PDB entry 6T8A | X-ray diffraction, 1.62 A resolution | chains L and H of the 3 polymer chains in the assembly

== Chain L ==
Molecule: Prothrombin
Organism: Homo sapiens
Notes: EC 3.4.21.5
UniProtKB: P00734 (THRB_HUMAN); the construct lacks a stretch of the UniProt sequence, so the offset changes along the chain: -4 to 0 = UniProt 328-332; 1-14 = UniProt 336-349; 15-17 = UniProt 361-363
Sequence (36 residues; row label = number of the first residue in the row; a row labelled like 14A-14K holds insertion residues (14A, then the next letters in order); numbers below 1 keep their minus sign (Thr-4 is residue -4)):
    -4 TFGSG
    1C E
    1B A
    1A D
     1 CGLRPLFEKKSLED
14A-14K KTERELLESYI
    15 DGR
Unresolved in the structure: -4 to 0, 15-17
Curated features (UniProtKB/Swiss-Prot):
  - site: Arg17 (Cleavage)

== Chain H ==
Molecule: Prothrombin
Organism: Homo sapiens
Notes: EC 3.4.21.5
UniProtKB: P00734 (THRB_HUMAN); the construct lacks a stretch of the UniProt sequence and is renumbered around it, so the offset changes along the chain: 16-36 = UniProt 364-384; 37-60 = UniProt 386-409; 61-77 = UniProt 419-435; 78-97 = UniProt 437-456; 7 more segments
Sequence (259 residues; each row starts with the number of its first residue; note: 3 numbers in that range are skipped by the numbering (no residue carries them; nothing is unmodelled there); a row labelled like 60A-60I holds insertion residues (60A, then the next letters in order)):
    16 IVEGSDAEIGMSPWQVMLFRK
   36A S
    37 PQELLCGASLISDRWVLTAAHCLL
60A-60I YPPWDKNFT
    61 ENDLLVRIGKHSRTRYE
   77A R
    78 NIEKISMLEKIYIHPRYNWR
   97A E
    98 NLDRDIALMKLKKPVAFSDYIHPVCLPDRETA
129A-129C ASL
   130 LQAGYKGRVTGWGNLKET
147A-147G WTANVGK
   150 GQPSVLQVVNLPIVERPVCKDSTRIRITDNMFCAG
  184A Y
   185 KP
186A-186D DEGK
   187 RGDACEGDSGGPFVMKSP
204A-204B FN
   205 NRWYQMGIVSWGE
   219 GCD
  221A R
   222 DGKYGFYTHVFRLKKWIQKVIDQFGE
Unresolved in the structure: 147A-147G, 246-247
Cystine bridges: Cys42-Cys58, Cys168-Cys182, Cys191-Cys220
Covalently attached groups: N-acetylglucosamine (NAG) linked to Asn60G; diphenyl (MUZ) linked to Ser195
Metal / ion sites: Na+ site 1: Lys169, Thr172, Phe204A; Na+ site 2: Arg221A, Lys224
Ligand contacts: diphenyl (MUZ; [(R)-(4-carbamimidoylphenyl)-[[(2S)-1-[(2R)-3-cyclohexyl-2-[(phenylmethyl)sulfonylamino]propanoyl]pyrrolidin-2-yl]carbonylamino]methyl]-phenoxy-phosphinous acid): Leu41, Cys42, His57, Tyr60A, Trp60D, Glu97A, Asn98, Leu99, Ile174, Asp189, Ala190, Cys191, Glu192, Gly193, Asp194, Val213, Ser214, Trp215, Gly216, Glu217, Gly219, Cys220, Gly226
Curated features (UniProtKB/Swiss-Prot):
  - region: Ala183 to Val200 (High affinity receptor-binding region which is also known as the TP508 peptide)
  - active site (Charge relay system): His57, Asp102, Ser195
  - glycosylation: Asn60G (N-linked (GlcNAc...) (complex) asparagine)

== Chain L / chain H interface ==
Cross-chain cystine bridges: Cys1(L)-Cys122(H)
Contacting residue pairs (59; chain L residue first):
  Cys1(L) - Pro120(H)
  Cys1(L) - Val121(H)
  Cys1(L) - Cys122(H)  disulfide
  Cys1(L) - Arg206(H)  hydrogen bond (backbone-side chain)
  Asp1A(L) - His119(H)  hydrogen bond (backbone-side chain)
  Asp1A(L) - Arg206(H)
  Ala1B(L) - Arg206(H)  hydrogen bond (backbone-side chain)
  Gly2(L) - Trp29(H)
  Gly2(L) - Pro120(H)  hydrogen bond (backbone-backbone)
  Gly2(L) - Cys122(H)
  Gly2(L) - Arg206(H)
  Gly2(L) - Trp207(H)  hydrogen bond (backbone-backbone)
  Leu3(L) - His119(H)  hydrogen bond (backbone-side chain)
  Leu3(L) - Asn205(H)
  Leu3(L) - Arg206(H)
  Arg4(L) - Gly25(H)
  Arg4(L) - Met26(H)  hydrogen bond (side chain-backbone)
  Arg4(L) - Pro28(H)
  Arg4(L) - Trp29(H)
  Arg4(L) - Arg137(H)
  Arg4(L) - Trp207(H)
  Pro5(L) - Ser115(H)
  Pro5(L) - Asp116(H)
  Pro5(L) - His119(H)
  Leu6(L) - Ile24(H)
  Leu6(L) - Asp116(H)
  Phe7(L) - Glu23(H)
  Phe7(L) - Ile24(H)
  Phe7(L) - Gly25(H)
  Phe7(L) - Met26(H)  hydrophobic
  Glu8(L) - Lys202(H)  salt bridge
  Glu8(L) - Asn205(H)
  Glu8(L) - Trp207(H)  hydrogen bond
  Asp14(L) - Glu23(H)
  Asp14(L) - Met26(H)
  Asp14(L) - Arg137(H)  salt bridge
  Asp14(L) - Trp207(H)
  Lys14A(L) - Glu23(H)  hydrogen bond (backbone-side chain)
  Thr14B(L) - Arg137(H)  hydrogen bond
  Thr14B(L) - Asn159(H)  hydrogen bond
  Glu14C(L) - Arg137(H)
  Glu14C(L) - Lys202(H)  salt bridge
  Glu14E(L) - Lys135(H)  salt bridge
  Glu14E(L) - Asn159(H)  hydrogen bond
  Glu14E(L) - Tyr184A(H)  hydrogen bond
  Leu14F(L) - Lys135(H)
  Leu14F(L) - Gly136(H)
  Leu14F(L) - Asn159(H)
  Leu14F(L) - Trp207(H)  hydrophobic
  Leu14G(L) - Pro204(H)  hydrophobic
  Ser14I(L) - Gly133(H)
  Ser14I(L) - Tyr134(H)
  Ser14I(L) - Lys135(H)  hydrogen bond (side chain-backbone)
  Tyr14J(L) - Tyr134(H)  hydrophobic
  Tyr14J(L) - Lys135(H)  hydrogen bond (side chain-backbone)
  Tyr14J(L) - Met201(H)
  Tyr14J(L) - Lys202(H)
  Tyr14J(L) - Pro204(H)
  Ile14K(L) - Tyr134(H)  hydrogen bond (backbone-side chain)
Interface residues without a listed pair, chain L (21 interface residues in all): Glu1C
Interface residues without a listed pair, chain H (26 interface residues in all): Tyr117

== Summary ==
Chain L and chain H form an interface of 21 and 26 residues respectively, with 1 disulfide bond, 16 hydrogen
bonds and 4 salt bridges. Polar contacts include Glu8(L)-Lys202(H), Glu14E(L)-Lys135(H) and
Asp14(L)-Arg137(H). Covalently linked diphenyl: at Ser195(H). N-acetylglucosamine is covalently linked to
Asn60G(H).
Here chain L is Prothrombin and chain H is Prothrombin, both from Homo sapiens. Entry 6T8A (Thrombin in
complex with diphenyl ((4-carbamimidoylphenyl)((S)-1-((R)-3-cyclohexyl
2-((phenylmethyl)sulfonamido)propanoyl)pyrrolidine-2-carboxamido)methyl)phosphonate (MI-492)) was determined
by X-ray diffraction.
